PDB entry 3A6C | X-ray diffraction, 1.80 A resolution | chains L and H of the 3 polymer chains in the assembly

== Chain L ==
Name: Lysozyme binding ig kappa chain V23-J2 region
Organism: Mus musculus
Notes: engineered mutation(s): N92D
Amino-acid sequence (107 residues; each row starts with the number of its first residue):
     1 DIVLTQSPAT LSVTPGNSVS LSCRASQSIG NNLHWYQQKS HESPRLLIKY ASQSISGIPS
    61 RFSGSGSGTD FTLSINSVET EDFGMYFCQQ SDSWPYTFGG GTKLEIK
Disulfides: Cys23-Cys88
From the paper describing this entry:
  - conformationally variable residues: Asp92

== Chain H ==
Name: IG VH, anti-lysozyme
Organism: Mus musculus
Amino-acid sequence (114 residues; each row starts with the number of its first residue):
     1 DVQLQESGPS LVKPSQTLSL TCSVTGDSIT SDYWSWIRKF PGNRLEYMGY VSYSGSTYYN
    61 PSLKSRISIT RDTSKNQYYL DLNSVTTEDT ATYYCANWDG DYWGQGTLVT VSAA
Disulfides: Cys22-Cys95

== How chain L and chain H interact ==
Pairs across the interface (30):
  Tyr36(L) - Gly100(H)
  Tyr36(L) - Trp103(H)  hydrophobic
  Gln38(L) - Lys39(H)  hydrogen bond
  Gln38(L) - Tyr94(H)  hydrogen bond
  Ser43(L) - Tyr94(H)
  Ser43(L) - Trp103(H)
  Ser43(L) - Gly104(H)  hydrogen bond (side chain-backbone)
  Ser43(L) - Gln105(H)  hydrogen bond (side chain-backbone)
  Ser43(L) - Gly106(H)
  Pro44(L) - Trp103(H)
  Leu46(L) - Asp99(H)
  Leu46(L) - Gly100(H)
  Leu46(L) - Asp101(H)
  Met85(L) - Asn43(H)
  Phe87(L) - Asn43(H)
  Phe87(L) - Leu45(H)  hydrophobic
  Trp94(L) - Tyr47(H)  hydrophobic
  Trp94(L) - Gly49(H)
  Trp94(L) - Tyr50(H)  hydrophobic
  Trp94(L) - Tyr58(H)
  Trp94(L) - Tyr59(H)  hydrogen bond (side chain-backbone)
  Trp94(L) - Asn60(H)
  Pro95(L) - Asn60(H)
  Pro95(L) - Pro61(H)
  Tyr96(L) - Tyr47(H)
  Tyr96(L) - Tyr50(H)
  Tyr96(L) - Trp98(H)  hydrogen bond
  Phe98(L) - Leu45(H)  hydrophobic
  Phe98(L) - Tyr47(H)
  Gly100(L) - Asn43(H)
Other interface residues (no listed pair), chain L (16 interface residues in all): Glu42, Tyr50, Ile55, Gln89
Other interface residues (no listed pair), chain H (22 interface residues in all): Ile37, Glu46, Met48

== Summary ==
Chain L and chain H form an interface of 16 and 22 residues respectively, with 6 hydrogen bonds. Among the
polar pairs are Gln38(L)-Lys39(H), Gln38(L)-Tyr94(H) and Ser43(L)-Gly104(H). The paper reports conformational
variability at Asp92(L).
Here chain L is Lysozyme binding ig kappa chain V23-J2 region and chain H is IG VH, anti-lysozyme, both from
Mus musculus. Entry 3A6C (Crystal Structure of HyHEL-10 Fv mutant LN92D complexed with hen egg white lysozyme)
was determined by X-ray diffraction together with 3A67 and 3A6B from the same study.
